PDB entry 1BNK | X-ray diffraction, 2.70 A resolution | chains D and A of the 3 polymer chains in the assembly

Chain D:
Molecule: 13-nt DNA strand
Sequence (13 nucleotides; numbered 1 to 13; the number before each row is that of its first residue):
     1 GACATGXTTGCCT
Modified residues: YRR (3-hydroxy-pyrrolidin-2-ylmethyl-monophosphate group) at position 7

Chain A:
Name: Protein (3-METHYLADENINE DNA glycosylase)
Organism: Homo sapiens
Notes: EC 3.2.2.21
UniProt: P29372 (3MG_HUMAN); residue numbers follow UniProt; this construct covers 80-295
Amino-acid sequence (216 residues; numbered 80 to 295; the number before each row is that of its first residue):
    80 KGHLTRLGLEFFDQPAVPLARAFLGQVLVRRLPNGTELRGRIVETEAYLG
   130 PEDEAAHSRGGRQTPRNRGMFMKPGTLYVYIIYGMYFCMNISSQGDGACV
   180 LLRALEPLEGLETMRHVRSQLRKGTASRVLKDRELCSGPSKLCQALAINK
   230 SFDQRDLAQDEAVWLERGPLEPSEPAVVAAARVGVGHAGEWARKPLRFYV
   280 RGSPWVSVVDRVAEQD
Disordered / not traced: 195-198, 202-205, 247-254
Swiss-Prot annotation at these positions:
  - modified residue: Ser252 (Phosphoserine)

Chain D / chain A interface:
Residue-residue contacts - 27 pairs, chain D then chain A:
  DG6(D) - Ile161(A)  phosphate contact
  DG6(D) - Tyr162(A)  hydrogen bond to the base
  DG6(D) - Gly163(A)  base contact
  DG6(D) - His266(A)  phosphate contact
  YRR_7(D) - Tyr127(A)  base contact
  YRR_7(D) - His136(A)  salt bridge to the phosphate
  YRR_7(D) - Tyr159(A)  hydrogen bond to the phosphate
  YRR_7(D) - Ile161(A)  phosphate contact
  YRR_7(D) - Cys167(A)  sugar contact
  YRR_7(D) - Leu180(A)  sugar contact
  YRR_7(D) - Val262(A)  sugar contact
  YRR_7(D) - Gly263(A)  sugar contact
  YRR_7(D) - His266(A)  salt bridge to the phosphate
  DT8(D) - Tyr162(A)  stacking on the base
  DT8(D) - Tyr165(A)  base contact
  DT8(D) - Arg182(A)  salt bridge to the phosphate
  DT8(D) - Ser219(A)  phosphate contact
  DT8(D) - Val262(A)  phosphate contact
  DT8(D) - Gly263(A)  phosphate contact
  DT9(D) - Tyr165(A)  hydrogen bond to the sugar
  DT9(D) - Arg201(A)  phosphate contact
  DT9(D) - Gly217(A)  phosphate contact
  DT9(D) - Pro218(A)  phosphate contact
  DT9(D) - Ser219(A)  hydrogen bond to the phosphate
  DT9(D) - Lys220(A)  hydrogen bond to the phosphate
  DG10(D) - Arg201(A)  salt bridge to the phosphate
  DG10(D) - Lys220(A)  phosphate contact
Interface residues without a listed pair, chain A (19 interface residues in all): Val264

Summary:
The interface between chain D and chain A involves 5 residues on one side and 19 on the other; the contacts
include 5 hydrogen bonds, 4 salt bridges and 1 aromatic stacking contact. Polar pairs include
DG6(D)-Tyr162(A), DT9(D)-Tyr165(A) and YRR_7(D)-Tyr159(A).
Here chain D is a 13-nt DNA strand and chain A is Protein (3-METHYLADENINE DNA glycosylase) (Homo sapiens).
Entry 1BNK (Human 3-methyladenine DNA glycosylase complexed to DNA) was determined by X-ray diffraction.
